PDB entry 7SMS | electron microscopy, 3.18 A resolution | chains B and C of the 5 polymer chains in the assembly

Chain B:
Name: Acetylcholine receptor subunit delta
From: Tetronarce californica
UniProtKB: P02718 (ACHD_TETCF); residues 1-501 here correspond to UniProt positions 22-522 (UniProt number = residue number + 21)
Sequence (501 residues; row label = number of the first residue in the row):
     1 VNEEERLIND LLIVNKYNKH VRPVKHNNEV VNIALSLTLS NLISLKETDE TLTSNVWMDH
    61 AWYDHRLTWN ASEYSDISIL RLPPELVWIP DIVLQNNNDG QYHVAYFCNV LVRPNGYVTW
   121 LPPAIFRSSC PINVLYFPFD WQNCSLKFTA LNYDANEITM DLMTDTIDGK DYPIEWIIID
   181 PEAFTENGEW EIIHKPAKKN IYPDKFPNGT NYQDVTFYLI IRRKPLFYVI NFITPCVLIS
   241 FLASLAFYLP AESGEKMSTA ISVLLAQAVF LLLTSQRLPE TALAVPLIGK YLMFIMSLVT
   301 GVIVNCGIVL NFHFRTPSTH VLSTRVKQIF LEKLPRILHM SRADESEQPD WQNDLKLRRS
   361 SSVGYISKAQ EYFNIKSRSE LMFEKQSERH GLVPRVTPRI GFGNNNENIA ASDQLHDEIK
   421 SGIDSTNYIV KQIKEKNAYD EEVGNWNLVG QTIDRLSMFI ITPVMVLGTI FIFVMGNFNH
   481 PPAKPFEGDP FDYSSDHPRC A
Not modelled in the structure: 1, 343-415, 500-501
Cystine bridges: Cys130-Cys144
Covalent attachments: N-acetylglucosamine (NAG) linked to Asn143
Residues lining bound ligands: D-tubocurarine (TC9): Ser36, Thr38, Trp57, Asp59, Arg81, Leu111, Leu121, Asp165, Ile178
Swiss-Prot annotation at these positions:
  - modified residue: Tyr372 (Phosphotyrosine)
  - glycosylation (N-linked (GlcNAc...) asparagine): Asn70, Asn143, Asn208

Chain C:
Name: Acetylcholine receptor subunit beta
From: Tetronarce californica
UniProtKB: P02712 (ACHB_TETCF); residues 1-469 here correspond to UniProt positions 25-493 (UniProt number = residue number + 24)
Sequence (469 residues; each row starts with the number of its first residue):
     1 SVMEDTLLSV LFETYNPKVR PAQTVGDKVT VRVGLTLTNL LILNEKIEEM TTNVFLNLAW
    61 TDYRLQWDPA AYEGIKDLRI PSSDVWQPDI VLMNNNDGSF EITLHVNVLV QHTGAVSWQP
   121 SAIYRSSCTI KVMYFPFDWQ NCTMVFKSYT YDTSEVTLQH ALDAKGEREV KEIVINKDAF
   181 TENGQWSIEH KPSRKNWRSD DPSYEDVTFY LIIQRKPLFY IVYTIIPCIL ISILAILVFY
   241 LPPDAGEKMS LSISALLAVT VFLLLLADKV PETSLSVPII IRYLMFIMIL VAFSVILSVV
   301 VLNLHHRSPN THTMPNWIRQ IFIETLPPFL WIQRPVTTPS PDSKPTIISR ANDEYFIRKP
   361 AGDFVCPVDN ARVAVQPERL FSEMKWHLNG LTQPVTLPQD LKEAVEAIKY IAEQLESASE
   421 FDDLKKDWQY VAMVADRLFL YVFFVICSIG TFSIFLDASH NVPPDNPFA
Not modelled in the structure: 335-397
Cystine bridges: Cys128-Cys142
Covalent attachments: glycan linked to Asn141
Residues lining bound ligands: D-tubocurarine (TC9): Leu264, Leu265, Asp268
Swiss-Prot annotation at these positions:
  - modified residue: Tyr355 (Phosphotyrosine)
  - glycosylation: Asn141 (N-linked (GlcNAc...) asparagine)

Interface between chain B and chain C:
Pairs across the interface (102; chain B residue first):
  Asn18(B) with Asp5(C), hydrogen bond
  His20(B) with Pro81(C)
  Val21(B) with Ser1(C); Leu8(C), hydrophobic
  Arg22(B) with Ser1(C)
  Val24(B) with Ser1(C), hydrogen bond (backbone-backbone)
  Lys25(B) with Ser1(C), hydrogen bond (backbone-side chain)
  Asn27(B) with Glu4(C)
  Gln95(B) with Asn53(C), hydrogen bond (backbone-side chain); Phe55(C)
  Asn97(B) with Asn53(C); Ile123(C)
  Asn98(B) with Leu41(C); Ile123(C)
  Asp99(B) with Ile123(C)
  Gly100(B) with Thr103(C)
  Tyr102(B) with Asn53(C), hydrogen bond; Ser121(C), hydrogen bond; Ala122(C); Ile123(C)
  His103(B) with Leu104(C)
  Ser129(B) with Asn39(C)
  Pro131(B) with Thr181(C)
  Lys147(B) with Ala179(C)
  Leu151(B) with Phe55(C), hydrophobic; Leu104(C), hydrophobic; Val106(C), hydrophobic
  Asn152(B) with Arg79(C); Val106(C); Asn107(C), hydrogen bond
  Tyr153(B) with Arg79(C)
  Glu157(B) with Arg79(C), salt bridge
  Tyr202(B) with Asp178(C)
  Lys205(B) with Asn176(C), hydrogen bond; Asp178(C)
  Asn208(B) with Arg79(C)
  Asn211(B) with Asn176(C)
  Gly254(B) with Glu247(C)
  Glu255(B) with Glu247(C), hydrogen bond (backbone-side chain)
  Lys256(B) with Glu247(C), hydrogen bond (backbone-side chain)
  Met257(B) with Glu247(C), hydrogen bond (backbone-side chain); Leu251(C), hydrophobic
  Ser258(B) with Glu247(C)
  Ile261(B) with Leu251(C), hydrophobic; Ser254(C)
  Leu264(B) with Leu234(C), hydrophobic
  Leu265(B) with Ala258(C), hydrophobic
  Leu271(B) with Tyr223(C), hydrophobic; Pro227(C), hydrophobic
  Leu272(B) with Phe262(C), hydrophobic; Leu265(C), hydrophobic
  Thr274(B) with Tyr223(C)
  Ser275(B) with Phe219(C); Tyr223(C)
  Glu280(B) with Gln185(C), hydrogen bond (backbone-side chain); Phe219(C); Tyr220(C), hydrogen bond; Lys269(C), salt bridge
  Thr281(B) with Gly184(C)
  Ala282(B) with Gly184(C), hydrogen bond (backbone-backbone); Lys216(C); Leu218(C)
  Leu283(B) with Gly184(C)
  Val285(B) with Leu218(C), hydrophobic; Val222(C), hydrophobic
  Pro286(B) with Tyr223(C)
  Met293(B) with Val222(C); Ile226(C), hydrophobic
  Thr300(B) with Leu230(C); Leu234(C)
  Ile303(B) with Leu234(C), hydrophobic; Leu237(C)
  Val304(B) with Leu237(C), hydrophobic
  Gly307(B) with Leu241(C)
  Leu310(B) with Pro242(C); Glu247(C)
  Asn311(B) with Tyr240(C), hydrogen bond (side chain-backbone); Pro242(C)
  Phe314(B) with Pro242(C), hydrophobic; Asp244(C); Ala245(C), hydrophobic
  Arg315(B) with Tyr240(C)
  Ser318(B) with Arg334(C); Lys426(C)
  Thr319(B) with Arg334(C)
  His320(B) with Met433(C)
  Glu418(B) with Lys402(C); Val405(C)
  Ser421(B) with Lys409(C)
  Gly422(B) with Ile408(C)
  Ser425(B) with Ile408(C); Lys409(C); Ala412(C)
  Thr426(B) with Ile408(C)
  Tyr428(B) with Ala412(C); Leu415(C), hydrophobic; Glu416(C), hydrogen bond; Ser419(C)
  Ile429(B) with Ile411(C), hydrophobic; Leu415(C), hydrophobic
  Gln432(B) with Leu415(C)
  Tyr439(B) with Lys426(C), hydrogen bond
Interface residues without a listed pair, chain B (78 interface residues in all): Lys16, His26, Asp49, Val93, Asp154, Thr210, Ala268, Gln276, Leu278, Pro279, Ala284, Gly289, Met296, Ile308
Interface residues without a listed pair, chain C (64 interface residues in all): Ile42, Ile75, Ile231, Ile233, Ser250, Gln333

Summary:
The interface between chain B and chain C involves 78 residues on one side and 64 on the other, with 17
hydrogen bonds and 2 salt bridges. Among the polar pairs are Glu157(B)-Arg79(C), Glu280(B)-Lys269(C) and
Asn18(B)-Asp5(C). Ligands of chain B: D-tubocurarine.
Chain B is Acetylcholine receptor subunit delta and chain C is Acetylcholine receptor subunit beta, both from
Tetronarce californica; the structure, Cryo-EM structure of Torpedo acetylcholine receptor in complex with
d-tubocurarine, was determined by electron microscopy together with 7SMM, 7SMQ, 7SMR and 7SMT from the same
study.
